PDB entry 2XNP | X-ray diffraction, 1.98 A resolution | chain A

== Chain A ==
Molecule: Serine/threonine-protein kinase NEK2
Source organism: Homo sapiens
Notes: EC 2.7.11.1; fragment: kinase domain, residues 1-271
Reference sequence: P51955 (NEK2_HUMAN); numbering as in UniProt (aligned over 1-271)
Sequence (279 residues; row label = number of the first residue in the row):
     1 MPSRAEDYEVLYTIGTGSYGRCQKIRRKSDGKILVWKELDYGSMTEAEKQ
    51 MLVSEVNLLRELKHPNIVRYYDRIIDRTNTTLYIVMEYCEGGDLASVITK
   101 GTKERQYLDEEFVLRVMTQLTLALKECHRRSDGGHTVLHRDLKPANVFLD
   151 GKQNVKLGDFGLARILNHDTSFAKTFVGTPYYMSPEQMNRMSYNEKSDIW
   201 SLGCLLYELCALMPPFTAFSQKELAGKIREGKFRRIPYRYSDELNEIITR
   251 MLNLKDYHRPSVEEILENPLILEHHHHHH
Unresolved in the structure: 1-2, 18, 132-138, 163-175, 191-193
Construct notes: expression tag (272-279)
Small-molecule neighbours: WCX (4-{5-[(1-methylpiperidin-4-yl)oxy]-1H-benzimidazol-1-yl}-2-{(1R)-1-[2-(trifluoromethyl)phenyl]ethoxy}benzamide): I14, G15, Y19, C22, V35, K37, V68, M86, E87, Y88, C89, E90, G91, G92, D93, A145, N146, F148, G158, D159, F160
UniProt features mapped onto this chain:
  - active site: D141 (Proton acceptor)
  - binding site (ATP): I14 to C22, K37
  - modified residue: T170 (Phosphothreonine), S171 (Phosphoserine), T175 (Phosphothreonine), T179 (Phosphothreonine), S184 (Phosphoserine), S241 (Phosphoserine)
  - mutagenesis: K37 (K37R: Loss of kinase activity and of ability to activate NEK11. Loss of phosphorylation of CCDC102B), D141 (D141A: Loss of autophosphorylation), T170 (T170A: No effect on kinase activity; T170E: Kinase activity increased by two fold), S171 (S171A: No effect on kinase activity; S171D: Kinase activity increased by two fold), T175 (T175A: Kinase activity decreased by two fold; T175E: Kinase activity increased by two fold), T179 (T179A: Loss of kinase activity; T179E: Loss of kinase activity), S241 (S241A: Loss of kinase activity; S241D: Loss of kinase activity)

== In short ==
Ligands of chain A: compound WCX. UniProt lists active-site residue D141, 10 ATP-binding residues and 7
mutagenesis sites.
Chain A is Serine/threonine-protein kinase NEK2 (Homo sapiens); the structure, Structure of Nek2 bound to
CCT244858, was determined by X-ray diffraction together with 2XNM, 2XNN and 2XNO from the same study.
